PDB entry 2HJ6 | X-ray diffraction, 3.00 A resolution | chains L and H of the 3 polymer chains in the assembly

Chain L:
Name: Reaction center protein L chain
Organism: Rhodobacter sphaeroides
Reference sequence: P0C0Y8 (RCEL_RHOSH); residues 1-281 here = UniProt positions 1-281
Amino-acid sequence (281 residues; row label = number of the first residue in the row):
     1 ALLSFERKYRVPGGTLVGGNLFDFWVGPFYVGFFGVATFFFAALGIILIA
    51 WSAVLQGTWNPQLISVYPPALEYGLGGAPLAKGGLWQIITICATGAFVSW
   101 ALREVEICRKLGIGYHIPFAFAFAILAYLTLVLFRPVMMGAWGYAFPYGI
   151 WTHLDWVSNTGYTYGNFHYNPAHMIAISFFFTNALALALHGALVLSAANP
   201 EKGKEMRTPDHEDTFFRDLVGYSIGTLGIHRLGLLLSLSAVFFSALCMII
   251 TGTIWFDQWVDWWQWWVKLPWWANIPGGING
Bound ions: bacteriochlorophyll a Mg site 1 near H153 (its only coordinating residue here); bacteriochlorophyll a Mg site 2 near H173 (its only coordinating residue here); Fe ion: H190, H230 (shared with 3 residues of chain M)
Ligand contacts:
  - bacteriochlorophyll a (BCL), molecule 1: I46, I49, F97, Y128, L131, F146, I150, W151, H153, L154, W156, V157
  - bacteriochlorophyll a (BCL), molecule 2: F97, F121, A124, I125, A127, Y128, L131, W156, V157, S158, T160, G161, Y162, N166, F167, H168, H173, A176, I177, F180, F181, V241, S244, A245, C247, M248
  - bacteriochlorophyll a (BCL), molecule 3: V157, Y162, H168, F181
  - bacteriochlorophyll a (BCL), molecule 4: H168, M174, I177, S178, F181, T182
  - bacteriopheophytin a (BPH), molecule 1: T38, F41, A42, G45, I49, I89, C92, A93, A96, F97, W100, E104, I117, A120, F121, F123, A124, Y128, F146, Y148, G149, I150, H153, F180, S237, L238, V241
  - bacteriopheophytin a (BPH), molecule 2: F181, A184, L185, A188, L189, F216, L219, V220
  - dibrominated phosphatidylserine (PS2; O-[{[(2R)-2-{[(9S,10S)-9,10-dibromooctadecanoyl]oxy}-3-(palmitoyloxy)propyl]oxy}(hydroxy)phosphoryl]-L-serine): L185, V220, G221, Y222
  - ubiquinone-10 (U10), molecule 1: F29, Y30, V31, G35, T38, F39, W100, R103
  - ubiquinone-10 (U10), molecule 2: P171, M174, I175, S178, F179, T182, L185, A186, L189, H190, L193, V194, E212, D213, F216, V220, Y222, S223, I224, G225, T226, I229, L232, W263

Chain H:
Name: Reaction center protein H chain
Organism: Rhodobacter sphaeroides
Reference sequence: P0C0Y7 (RCEH_RHOSH); residues 1-260 here = UniProt positions 1-260
Amino-acid sequence (260 residues; row label = number of the first residue in the row):
     1 MVGVTAFGNFDLASLAIYSFWIFLAGLIYYLQTENMREGYPLENEDGTPA
    51 ANQGPFPLPKPKTFILPHGRGTLTVPGPESEDRPIALARTAVSEGFPHAP
   101 TGDPMKDGVGPASWVARRDLPELDGHGHNKIKPMKAAAGFHVSAGKNPIG
   151 LPVRGCDLEIAGKVVDIWVDIPEQMARFLEVELKDGSTRLLPMQMVKVQS
   201 NRVHVNALSSDLFAGIPTIKSPTEVTLLEEDKICGYVAGGLMYAAPKRKS
   251 VVAAMLAEYA
Not modelled in the structure: 1-10, 252-260
Bound ions: K+: M134, A137, F140

How chain L and chain H interact:
Pairs across the interface - 64 pairs, chain L then chain H:
  A1(L) - L42(H)  hydrophobic
  A1(L) - E43(H)
  A1(L) - A50(H)  hydrophobic
  A1(L) - E94(H)
  L2(L) - L42(H)
  L2(L) - E43(H)  hydrogen bond (backbone-backbone)
  L2(L) - E45(H)
  L3(L) - G39(H)
  L3(L) - Y40(H)  hydrophobic
  L3(L) - L42(H)  hydrophobic
  S4(L) - G39(H)  hydrogen bond (backbone-backbone)
  S4(L) - E43(H)
  S4(L) - E79(H)  hydrogen bond
  S4(L) - E81(H)
  F5(L) - G39(H)
  F5(L) - E81(H)
  R7(L) - E45(H)
  R7(L) - L87(H)
  R7(L) - A88(H)
  R7(L) - R89(H)
  R7(L) - H98(H)  hydrogen bond
  K8(L) - E81(H)  salt bridge
  K8(L) - R83(H)
  K8(L) - L87(H)
  K8(L) - V109(H)
  K8(L) - G110(H)  hydrogen bond (backbone-backbone)
  K8(L) - S113(H)
  Y9(L) - G110(H)
  Y9(L) - S113(H)
  R10(L) - P97(H)
  R10(L) - H98(H)  hydrogen bond (backbone-backbone)
  V11(L) - L87(H)  hydrophobic
  V11(L) - P97(H)
  V11(L) - H98(H)
  V11(L) - G110(H)
  V11(L) - P111(H)
  V11(L) - Y243(H)
  P12(L) - P97(H)
  P12(L) - H98(H)
  P12(L) - A99(H)
  G13(L) - M242(H)
  G14(L) - M242(H)
  D23(L) - P97(H)
  F24(L) - G95(H)
  F24(L) - F96(H)  hydrophobic
  W25(L) - G95(H)  hydrogen bond (backbone-backbone)
  W25(L) - P97(H)  hydrophobic
  R109(L) - M242(H)
  K110(L) - P111(H)
  G112(L) - P111(H)
  G112(L) - A238(H)
  A198(L) - F64(H)
  N199(L) - K62(H)  hydrogen bond
  G203(L) - I65(H)
  E205(L) - I65(H)
  E205(L) - P67(H)
  M206(L) - F64(H)  hydrophobic
  M206(L) - I65(H)  hydrogen bond (backbone-backbone)
  M206(L) - P67(H)
  T208(L) - G125(H)
  D210(L) - D124(H)
  D210(L) - G125(H)  hydrogen bond (side chain-backbone)
  D210(L) - P172(H)
  T226(L) - E173(H)  hydrogen bond
Also at the interface, not in a pair above, chain L (31 interface residues in all): L111, K204, P209, D213
Also at the interface, not in a pair above, chain H (40 interface residues in all): L66, H68, I85, P100, W114, V115, K130

Overview:
31 residues of chain L face 40 of chain H across their interface; the contacts include 11 hydrogen bonds and 1
salt bridge. Among the polar pairs are K8(L)-E81(H), S4(L)-E79(H) and R7(L)-H98(H).
Here chain L is Reaction center protein L chain and chain H is Reaction center protein H chain, both from
Rhodobacter sphaeroides. Entry 2HJ6 (Reaction centre from Rhodobacter sphaeroides strain R-26.1 complexed with
dibrominated phosphatidylserine) was determined by X-ray diffraction, deposited together with 2HG3, 2HG9,
2HH1, 2HHK and 2HIT.
